PDB entry 3FUY | X-ray diffraction, 2.00 A resolution | chains A and C of the 3 polymer chains in the assembly

[Chain A (and C)]
Molecule: Putative integron gene cassette protein
Organism: uncultured bacterium
Notes: chain C of this document is another copy of the same molecule, construct and numbering; everything in this record applies to it too
UniProtKB: B0BGB0 (B0BGB0_9BACT); residue numbers follow UniProt; this construct covers 1-158
Sequence (179 residues; each row starts with the number of its first residue; numbers below 1 keep their minus sign (Mse-20 is residue -20)):
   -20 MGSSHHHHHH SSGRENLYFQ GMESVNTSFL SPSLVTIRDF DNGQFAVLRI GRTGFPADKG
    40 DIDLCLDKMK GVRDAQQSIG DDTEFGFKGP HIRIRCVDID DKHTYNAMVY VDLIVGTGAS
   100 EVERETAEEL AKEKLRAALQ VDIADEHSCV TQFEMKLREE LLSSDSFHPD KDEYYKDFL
Not modelled in the structure: -20 to 2
Modified / non-standard residues: Mse-20, Mse1 (selenomethionine); Mse48, Mse87, Mse134 (selenomethionine; parent Met)
Sequence notes: initiating methionine (-20); expression tag (-19 to 0)
From the paper describing this entry:
  - self-association interface (contacts with another copy of this molecule); pairs are residue here / residue on that copy: Ser12-Asp151 (hydrogen bond), His82-Asp144 (salt bridge)

[Chain A / chain C interface]
Pairs across the interface (36):
  Asn5(A) - Thr6(C)  hydrogen bond (side chain-backbone)
  Asn5(A) - Phe8(C)
  Ser7(A) - Ser7(C)
  Ser7(A) - Phe8(C)  hydrogen bond (side chain-backbone)
  Leu9(A) - Leu9(C)  hydrophobic
  Thr15(A) - Phe8(C)  hydrogen bond (side chain-backbone)
  Arg17(A) - Phe8(C)
  Arg17(A) - Pro35(C)
  Arg17(A) - Ala36(C)  hydrogen bond (side chain-backbone)
  Arg17(A) - Asp37(C)
  Phe19(A) - Phe8(C)  hydrophobic
  Phe19(A) - Ala36(C)
  Phe19(A) - Asp37(C)
  Phe19(A) - Lys38(C)
  Phe19(A) - Ile41(C)  hydrophobic
  Asp20(A) - Lys38(C)  salt bridge
  Phe24(A) - Phe8(C)  hydrophobic
  Phe24(A) - Ser10(C)
  Phe24(A) - Pro11(C)
  Asp144(A) - Phe34(C)
  Asp144(A) - Lys81(C)
  Asp144(A) - His82(C)  salt bridge
  Ser145(A) - Phe34(C)
  Ser145(A) - Lys81(C)
  Phe146(A) - Phe34(C)
  His147(A) - Phe34(C)
  His147(A) - Pro35(C)
  Asp149(A) - Pro35(C)
  Lys150(A) - Thr32(C)
  Lys150(A) - Gly33(C)
  Asp151(A) - Pro11(C)
  Asp151(A) - Ser12(C)  hydrogen bond
  Asp151(A) - Gly33(C)  hydrogen bond (backbone-backbone)
  Tyr154(A) - Pro11(C)  hydrophobic
  Leu158(A) - Leu9(C)
  Leu158(A) - Ser10(C)
Interface residues without a listed pair, chain A (18 interface residues in all): Ser3

[Overview]
The interface between chain A and chain C involves 18 residues on one side and 17 on the other, with 6
hydrogen bonds and 2 salt bridges. Polar pairs include Asp20(A)-Lys38(C), Asp144(A)-His82(C) and
Asn5(A)-Thr6(C). From the paper: a self-association interface involving Ser12(A), His82(A) and Asp144(A).
Chain A and chain C are both Putative integron gene cassette protein (uncultured bacterium); the structure,
Structure from the mobile metagenome of Cole Harbour Salt Marsh: Integron Cassette Protein HFX_CASS1, was
determined by X-ray diffraction together with 3JRT, 3IF4, 3IMO, 3FXH and 3FY6 from the same study.
